Entry 6SMZ (X-ray diffraction, 1.75 A resolution); this record covers chains A and B of the 4 polymer chains in the assembly.

# Chain A (and B)
Name: 3-sulfolactaldehyde reductase
Organism: Escherichia coli (strain K12)
Notes: EC 1.1.1.373; chain B of this document is another copy of the same molecule, construct and numbering; everything in this record applies to it too
UniProtKB: P0A9V8 (SQUU_ECOLI); numbering as in UniProt (aligned over 1-298)
Chain sequence (306 residues; row label = number of the first residue in the row):
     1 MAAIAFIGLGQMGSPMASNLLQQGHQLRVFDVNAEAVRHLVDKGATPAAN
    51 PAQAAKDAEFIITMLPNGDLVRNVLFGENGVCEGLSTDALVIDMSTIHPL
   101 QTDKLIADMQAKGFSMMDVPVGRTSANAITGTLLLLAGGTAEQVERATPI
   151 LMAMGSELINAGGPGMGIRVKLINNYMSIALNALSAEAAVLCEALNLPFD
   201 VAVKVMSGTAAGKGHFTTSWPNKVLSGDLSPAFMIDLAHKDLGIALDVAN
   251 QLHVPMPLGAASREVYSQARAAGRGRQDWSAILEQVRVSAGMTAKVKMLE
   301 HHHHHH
Not modelled in the structure: 1, 296-306
Sequence notes: expression tag (299-306)
Swiss-Prot annotation at these positions:
  - active site: Lys171
  - binding site (NAD(+)): Gln11, Met12, Asp31, Leu65, Thr96, Lys240
  - binding site (2,3-dihydroxypropane-1-sulfonate): Arg123, Asn174 to Ser178
  - mutagenesis: Gly122 (G122S: 25-fold decrease in catalytic efficiency with SLA as substrate. 5-fold decrease in catalytic efficiency with NADH as substrate), Arg123 (R123G: 130-fold decrease in catalytic efficiency with SLA as substrate. 3-fold decrease in catalytic efficiency with NADH as substrate), Thr124 (T124G: 230-fold decrease in catalytic efficiency with SLA as substrate. 12-fold decrease in catalytic efficiency with NADH as substrate)
Ligand contacts:
  - NAD (nicotinamide-adenine-dinucleotide), molecule 1: Ile7, Gly8, Leu9, Gly10, Gln11, Met12, Gly13, Phe30, Asp31, Val32, Asn33, Met64, Leu65, Pro66, Leu70, Asn73, Val74, Ser95, Thr96, Val121, Arg123, Thr124, Ser125, Lys171
  - NAD, molecule 2: Ala232, Phe233, Asp241
From the paper describing this entry:
  - binding site for NAD: Asp31
  - specificity-determining residues: Asp31
  - conformationally variable residues (domain motion): Ser156 to Met166
  - catalytic residues: Lys171 (proposed by the authors, not directly observed)
  - specificity-determining residues: Gly122 to Thr124 (by similarity / conservation)
  - mutagenesis - G122S, R123G, T124G: decreased catalytic activity on SLA

# Interface between chain A and chain B
Residue-residue contacts - 175 pairs, chain A then chain B:
  Pro66(A) with Lys240(B), hydrogen bond (backbone-side chain)
  Thr96(A) with Asp241(B)
  His98(A) with Ile244(B); Val248(B); Gln251(B), hydrogen bond
  Pro99(A) with Val248(B)
  Leu100(A) with Gln251(B)
  Thr124(A) with Ala232(B)
  Leu136(A) with Val205(B), hydrophobic
  Ile159(A) with Val205(B), hydrophobic
  Ala161(A) with Val201(B)
  Met166(A) with Asn196(B); Leu197(B), hydrophobic
  Arg169(A) with Leu195(B), hydrogen bond (side chain-backbone); Leu197(B)
  Val170(A) with Leu197(B), hydrophobic; Ala202(B), hydrophobic; Val205(B), hydrophobic
  Leu172(A) with Ala245(B); Val248(B), hydrophobic
  Ile173(A) with Ala188(B); Leu191(B), hydrophobic; Cys192(B)
  Asn174(A) with Val205(B); Met206(B); Thr209(B), hydrogen bond; Ala211(B)
  Asn175(A) with Phe233(B); Asp241(B), hydrogen bond
  Tyr176(A) with Leu184(B); Glu187(B), hydrogen bond; Leu242(B), hydrophobic; Ala245(B), hydrophobic; Met256(B); Gly259(B), hydrogen bond (side chain-backbone)
  Met177(A) with Leu181(B), hydrophobic; Leu184(B), hydrophobic; Ser185(B); Ala188(B), hydrophobic; Met206(B), hydrophobic; Ala211(B)
  Ser178(A) with Ala211(B); His215(B), hydrogen bond (backbone-side chain); Trp279(B)
  Ile179(A) with Ala238(B); Asp241(B); Leu242(B), hydrophobic; Tyr266(B), hydrogen bond (backbone-side chain); Trp279(B), hydrophobic
  Ala180(A) with Leu184(B), hydrophobic; Ser262(B)
  Leu181(A) with Met177(B), hydrophobic; Leu181(B), hydrophobic; Leu184(B); Ala210(B); Ala211(B); Gly214(B); His215(B)
  Asn182(A) with His215(B); Trp220(B), hydrogen bond; Tyr266(B), hydrogen bond; Trp279(B), hydrogen bond (side chain-backbone); Ile282(B)
  Leu184(A) with Tyr176(B); Met177(B), hydrophobic; Ala180(B), hydrophobic; Leu181(B)
  Ser185(A) with Met177(B); Phe216(B); Trp220(B)
  Ala186(A) with Trp220(B); Leu283(B), hydrophobic; Val286(B), hydrophobic
  Glu187(A) with Tyr176(B), hydrogen bond
  Ala188(A) with Ile173(B); Met177(B), hydrophobic
  Ala189(A) with Trp220(B), hydrophobic; Leu283(B), hydrophobic
  Val190(A) with Leu283(B), hydrophobic; Val286(B), hydrophobic; Arg287(B); Ala290(B), hydrophobic; Met292(B)
  Leu191(A) with Ile173(B), hydrophobic
  Cys192(A) with Ile173(B)
  Glu193(A) with Arg287(B), salt bridge; Met292(B); Lys295(B), salt bridge
  Ala194(A) with Met292(B)
  Leu195(A) with Arg169(B), hydrogen bond (backbone-side chain)
  Asn196(A) with Met166(B)
  Leu197(A) with Met166(B), hydrophobic; Arg169(B); Val170(B), hydrophobic
  Phe199(A) with Phe216(B), hydrophobic; Trp220(B), hydrophobic; Leu225(B), hydrophobic
  Val201(A) with Ala161(B)
  Ala202(A) with Val170(B), hydrophobic
  Val203(A) with Thr217(B)
  Val205(A) with Leu136(B), hydrophobic; Ile159(B), hydrophobic; Val170(B), hydrophobic; Asn174(B)
  Met206(A) with Asn174(B); Met177(B), hydrophobic; Phe216(B), hydrophobic
  Thr209(A) with Asn174(B), hydrogen bond
  Ala210(A) with Leu181(B)
  Ala211(A) with Asn174(B); Met177(B); Ser178(B); Leu181(B)
  Gly212(A) with Lys213(B)
  Lys213(A) with Gly212(B)
  His215(A) with Ser178(B), hydrogen bond (side chain-backbone); Leu181(B); Asn182(B)
  Phe216(A) with Ser185(B); Phe199(B), hydrophobic; Met206(B), hydrophobic
  Thr217(A) with Val203(B)
  Trp220(A) with Asn182(B), hydrogen bond; Ser185(B); Ala186(B); Ala189(B), hydrophobic; Phe199(B), hydrophobic
  Ala232(A) with Thr124(B)
  Phe233(A) with Asn175(B)
  Ala238(A) with Ile179(B)
  Lys240(A) with Pro66(B)
  Asp241(A) with Thr96(B); Asn175(B), hydrogen bond; Ile179(B)
  Leu242(A) with Tyr176(B), hydrophobic; Ile179(B), hydrophobic
  Ile244(A) with His98(B)
  Ala245(A) with Leu172(B), hydrophobic; Tyr176(B), hydrophobic
  Val248(A) with His98(B); Pro99(B); Leu172(B), hydrophobic
  His253(A) with Ala290(B), hydrogen bond (side chain-backbone)
  Pro255(A) with Ser289(B); Ala290(B)
  Met256(A) with Tyr176(B)
  Pro257(A) with Val265(B), hydrophobic
  Leu258(A) with Leu258(B); Ser262(B)
  Gly259(A) with Tyr176(B), hydrogen bond (backbone-side chain)
  Ser262(A) with Ala180(B); Leu258(B)
  Val265(A) with Pro257(B), hydrophobic
  Tyr266(A) with Ile179(B), hydrogen bond (side chain-backbone); Asn182(B), hydrogen bond
  Trp279(A) with Ser178(B); Ile179(B), hydrophobic; Asn182(B), hydrogen bond (backbone-side chain)
  Ile282(A) with Asn182(B)
  Leu283(A) with Ala186(B), hydrophobic; Ala189(B), hydrophobic; Val190(B), hydrophobic
  Val286(A) with Ala186(B), hydrophobic; Val190(B), hydrophobic
  Arg287(A) with Val190(B); Glu193(B), salt bridge
  Ser289(A) with Pro255(B)
  Ala290(A) with Val190(B), hydrophobic; His253(B), hydrogen bond (backbone-side chain); Val254(B), hydrophobic; Pro255(B)
  Met292(A) with Val190(B); Glu193(B); Ala194(B)
  Lys295(A) with Glu193(B), salt bridge
Also at the interface, not in a pair above, chain A (88 interface residues in all): Ile97, Leu134, Ala183, Lys204, Gly214, Leu225, Val254, Ala261, Ser280
Also at the interface, not in a pair above, chain B (89 interface residues in all): Leu134, Ala183, Lys204, Asp247, Leu252, Ala261, Ser280

# In short
Chain A and chain B form an interface of 88 and 89 residues respectively; the contacts include 24 hydrogen
bonds and 4 salt bridges. Polar pairs include Glu193(A)-Arg287(B), Glu193(A)-Lys295(B) and Pro66(A)-Lys240(B).
Ligands of chain A: NAD. From the paper: the catalytic residue Lys171(A); G122S, R123G and T124G of chain A
reduce catalytic activity on SLA.
Both chains are 3-sulfolactaldehyde reductase (Escherichia coli (strain K12)). Entry 6SMZ (Crystal structure
of SLA Reductase YihU from E. Coli in complex with NADH) was determined by X-ray diffraction together with
6SM7 and 6SMY from the same study.
